Entry 7K7G (electron microscopy, 4.20 A resolution (low resolution: residue-level contacts below are approximate; hydrogen-bond / salt-bridge calls are withheld)); this record covers chains F and I of the 11 polymer chains in the assembly.

== Chain F ==
Name: Histone H4
From: Saccharomyces cerevisiae (strain ATCC 204508 / S288c)
UniProtKB: P02309 (H4_YEAST); residue numbers follow UniProt; this construct covers 1-103
Chain sequence (103 residues; row label = number of the first residue in the row):
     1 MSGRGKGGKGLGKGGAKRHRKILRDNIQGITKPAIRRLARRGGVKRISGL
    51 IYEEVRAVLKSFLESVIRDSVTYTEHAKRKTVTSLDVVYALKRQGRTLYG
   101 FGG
Not modelled in the structure: 1-23
Swiss-Prot annotation at these positions:
  - DNA-binding region: Lys17 to Lys21
  - modified residue: Lys6 (N6-acetyl-N6-methyllysine), Lys9 (N6-acetyllysine), Lys13 (N6-acetyl-N6-methyllysine), Lys17 (N6-acetyllysine), Lys32 (N6-succinyllysine), Arg56 (Omega-N-methylarginine), Ser61 (Phosphoserine), Ser65 (Phosphoserine), Lys78 (N6-succinyllysine), Lys80 (N6-acetyllysine), Lys92 (N6-glutaryllysine)
  - mutagenesis: Lys92 (K92E: Mimics glutarylation; delays in cell proliferation; increased sensitivity to DNA damaging agents; K92Q: Mimics acetylation; does not show increased sensitivity to DNA damaging agents ...)

== Chain I ==
Molecule: 147-nt DNA strand
From: Saccharomyces cerevisiae
Sequence (147 nucleotides; each row starts with the number of its first residue; numbering starts at 0):
     0 ATCGAGAATCCCGGTGCCGAGGCCGCTCAATTGGTCGTAGACAGCTCTAG
    50 CACCGCTTAAACGCACGTACGCGCTGTCCCCCGCGTTTTAATATTAGTGT
   100 ATTTGATTTCCGAAAGTTAAAAAAGAAATAGTAAGAAATCATCCGAT
Not modelled in the structure: 0-13, 137-146

== Chain F / chain I interface ==
Residue-residue contacts (10; chain F residue first):
  Lys45(F) - DC81(I)
  Arg46(F) - DC80(I)
  Arg46(F) - DC81(I)
  Ile47(F) - DC80(I)
  Ile47(F) - DC81(I)
  Ser48(F) - DC80(I)
  Gly49(F) - DC80(I)
  Arg79(F) - DT101(I)
  Lys80(F) - DT101(I)
  Thr81(F) - DT101(I)
Other interface residues (no listed pair), chain F (10 interface residues in all): Arg40, Tyr52
Other interface residues (no listed pair), chain I (5 interface residues in all): DA100, DT102

== In short ==
10 residues of chain F face 5 of chain I across their interface. Curated annotation (UniProt) lists a
DNA-binding region and one mutagenesis site on chain F.
Chain F is Histone H4 (Saccharomyces cerevisiae (strain ATCC 204508 / S288c)) and chain I is a 147-nt DNA
strand (Saccharomyces cerevisiae); the structure, nucleosome and Gal4 complex, was determined by electron
microscopy together with 7K78 and 7K79 from the same study.
